PDB entry 4YDK | X-ray diffraction, 2.05 A resolution | chains G and L of the 3 polymer chains in the assembly

Chain G:
Name: Envelope glycoprotein gp160
Organism: Human immunodeficiency virus 1
Reference sequence: Q0ED31 (Q0ED31_9HIV1); the construct has insertions or renumbered stretches relative to UniProt, so the offset changes along the chain: 44-123 = UniProt 43-122; 199-301 = UniProt 201-303; 324-355 = UniProt 325-356; 357-396 = UniProt 357-396; 1 more segments
Sequence (353 residues; row label = number of the first residue in the row; note: 96 numbers in that range are skipped by the numbering (no residue carries them; nothing is unmodelled there)):
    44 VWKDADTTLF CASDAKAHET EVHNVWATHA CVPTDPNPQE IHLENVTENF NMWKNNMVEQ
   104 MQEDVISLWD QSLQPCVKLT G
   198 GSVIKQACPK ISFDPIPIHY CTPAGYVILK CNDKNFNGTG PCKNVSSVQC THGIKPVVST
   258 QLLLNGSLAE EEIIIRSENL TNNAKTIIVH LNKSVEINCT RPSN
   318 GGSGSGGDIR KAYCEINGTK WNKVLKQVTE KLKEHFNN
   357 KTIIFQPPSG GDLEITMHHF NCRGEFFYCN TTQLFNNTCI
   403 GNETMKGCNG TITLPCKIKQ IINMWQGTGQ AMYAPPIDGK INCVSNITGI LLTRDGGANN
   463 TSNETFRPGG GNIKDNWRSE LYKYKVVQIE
Not modelled in the structure: 318-323, 403-406, 461, 492
Cystine bridges: Cys54-Cys74, Cys119-Cys205, Cys218-Cys247, Cys228-Cys239, Cys296-Cys331, Cys378-Cys445, Cys385-Cys418, Cys395-Cys410
Covalent attachments: N-acetylglucosamine (NAG) linked to Asn234, Asn241, Asn262, Asn276, Asn289, Asn295, Asn334, Asn386, Asn392, Asn448
Sequence notes: linker (124, 198, 318-323)
Small-molecule neighbours: N-cyclohexyltaurine (NHE; 2-[N-cyclohexylamino]ethane sulfonic acid): Arg327, Lys419, Ile420, Lys421, Gln422, Ile423, Met434

Chain L:
Name: Light chain of antibody C38-VRC16.01
Organism: Homo sapiens
Notes: antibody fragment or engineered binder
Sequence (214 residues; row label = number of the first residue in the row):
     1 DIQMTQSPSS LSASIGDRVT ITCRASQDIA NYLNWYQKKS GTPPKLLIFG ATNLHHGVSP
    61 RFSGSGHGTH FSLTITNVQH EDFANYFCQQ SFQTVGSFGQ GTWVDIRRTV AAPSVFIFPP
   121 SDEQLKSGTA SVVCLLNNFY PREAKVQWKV DNALQSGNSQ ESVTEQDSKD STYSLSSTLT
   181 LSKADYEKHK VYACEVTHQG LSSPVTKSFN RGEC
Cystine bridges: Cys23-Cys88, Cys134-Cys194

How chain G and chain L interact:
Residue-residue contacts - 14 pairs, chain G then chain L:
  Ser365(G) - Tyr32(L)
  Ser365(G) - Phe92(L)  hydrogen bond (side chain-backbone)
  Gly366(G) - Thr94(L)
  Gly367(G) - Thr94(L)  hydrogen bond (backbone-side chain)
  Asp457(G) - Ala30(L)
  Asp457(G) - Asn31(L)  hydrogen bond (backbone-side chain)
  Asp457(G) - Tyr32(L)  hydrogen bond
  Gly458(G) - Asn31(L)
  Gly458(G) - His67(L)
  Gly459(G) - Asn31(L)
  Ala460(G) - Thr52(L)
  Arg469(G) - Ala30(L)
  Arg469(G) - Tyr32(L)
  Arg469(G) - Phe92(L)
Also at the interface, not in a pair above, chain L (8 interface residues in all): Gln93

In short:
Chain G and chain L each contribute 8 residues to their interface, with 4 hydrogen bonds. Among the polar
pairs are Ser365(G)-Phe92(L), Gly367(G)-Thr94(L) and Asp457(G)-Asn31(L). Chain G binds N-cyclohexyltaurine.
Covalently linked N-acetylglucosamine: at Asn234(G), Asn241(G), Asn262(G), Asn276(G), Asn289(G) and Asn295(G)
and 4 more.
Chain G is Envelope glycoprotein gp160 (Human immunodeficiency virus 1) and chain L is Light chain of antibody
C38-VRC16.01 (Homo sapiens); the structure, Crystal structure of broadly and potently neutralizing antibody
C38-VRC16.01 in complex with HIV-1 clade AE strain ..., was determined by X-ray diffraction, deposited
together with 4YDI, 4YDJ, 4YDL and 4YE4.
